7WUG - chains 5 and 8 of the 5 polymer chains in the assembly; structure by electron microscopy, 3.30 A resolution.

# Chain 5
Molecule: Vacuolar import and degradation protein 28
Source organism: Saccharomyces cerevisiae YJM1133
UniProt: P40547 (VID28_YEAST); residues 1-921 here = UniProt positions 1-921
Amino-acid sequence (921 residues; row label = number of the first residue in the row):
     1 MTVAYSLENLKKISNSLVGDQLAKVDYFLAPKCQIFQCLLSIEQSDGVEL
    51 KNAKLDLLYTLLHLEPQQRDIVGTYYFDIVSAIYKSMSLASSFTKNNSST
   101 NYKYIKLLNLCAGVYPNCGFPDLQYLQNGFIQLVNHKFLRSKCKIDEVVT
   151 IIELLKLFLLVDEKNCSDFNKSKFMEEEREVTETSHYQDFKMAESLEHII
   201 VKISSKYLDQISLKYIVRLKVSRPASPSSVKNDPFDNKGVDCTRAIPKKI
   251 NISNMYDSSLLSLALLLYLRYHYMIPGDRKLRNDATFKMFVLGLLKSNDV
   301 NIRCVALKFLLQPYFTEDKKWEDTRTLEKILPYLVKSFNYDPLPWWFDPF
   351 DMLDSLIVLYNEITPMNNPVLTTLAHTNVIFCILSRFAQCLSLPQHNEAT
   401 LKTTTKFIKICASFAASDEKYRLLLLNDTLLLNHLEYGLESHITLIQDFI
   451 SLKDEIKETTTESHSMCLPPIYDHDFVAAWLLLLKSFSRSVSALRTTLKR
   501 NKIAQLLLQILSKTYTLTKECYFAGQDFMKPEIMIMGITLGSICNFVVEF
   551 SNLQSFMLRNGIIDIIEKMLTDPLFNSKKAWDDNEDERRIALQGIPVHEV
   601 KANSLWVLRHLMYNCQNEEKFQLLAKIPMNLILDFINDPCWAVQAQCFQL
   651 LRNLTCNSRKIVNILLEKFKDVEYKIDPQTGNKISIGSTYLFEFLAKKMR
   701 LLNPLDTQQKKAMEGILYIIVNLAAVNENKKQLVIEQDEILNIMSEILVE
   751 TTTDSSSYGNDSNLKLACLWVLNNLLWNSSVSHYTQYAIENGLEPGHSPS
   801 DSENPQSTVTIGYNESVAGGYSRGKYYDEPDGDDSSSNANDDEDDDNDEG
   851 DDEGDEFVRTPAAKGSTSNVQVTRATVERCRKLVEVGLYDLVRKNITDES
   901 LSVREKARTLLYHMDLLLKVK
Unresolved in the structure: 1-3, 164-185, 220-233, 276-279, 458-465, 671-688, 789-853, 865-867, 920-921
Differences from the reference sequence: conflict Tyr758 (Asn in P40547)

# Chain 8
Molecule: Glucose-induced degradation protein 8
Source organism: Saccharomyces cerevisiae
UniProt: P40208 (GID8_YEAST); residue numbers follow UniProt; this construct covers 1-455
Amino-acid sequence (455 residues; row label = number of the first residue in the row):
     1 MTISTLSNETTKSGSCSGQGKNGGKDFTYGKKCFTKEEWKEQVAKYSAMG
    51 ELYANKTIHYPLKIQPNSSGGSQDEGFATIQTTPIEPTLPRLLLNYFVSM
   101 AYEDSSIRMAKELGFIRNNKDIAVFNDLYKIKERFHIKHLIKLGRINEAM
   151 EEINSIFGLEVLEETFNATGSYTGRTDRQQQQQQQQFDIDGDLHFKLLLL
   201 NLIEMIRSHHQQENITKDSNDFILNLIQYSQNKLAIKASSSVKKMQELEL
   251 AMTLLLFPLSDSADSGSIKLPKSLQNLYSISLRSKIADLVNEKLLKFIHP
   301 RIQFEISNNNSKFPDLLNSDKKIITQNFTVYNNNLVNGSNGTKITHISSD
   351 QPINEKMSSNEVTAAANSVWLNQRDGNVGTGSAATTFHNLENKNYWNQTS
   401 ELLSSSNGKEKGLEFNNYYSSEFPYEPRLTQIMKLWCWCENQLHHNQIGV
   451 PRVEN
Unresolved in the structure: 1-26, 55-83, 165-191, 213-218, 259-274, 358-382, 404-411, 455

# Chain 5 / chain 8 interface
Residue-residue contacts - 120 pairs, chain 5 then chain 8:
  Val18(5) - Asn154(8)
  Val18(5) - Leu162(8)  hydrophobic
  Asp56(5) - Leu159(8)
  Thr60(5) - Leu159(8)
  Ala112(5) - Phe387(8)  hydrophobic
  Pro116(5) - Phe387(8)  hydrogen bond (backbone-backbone)
  Pro116(5) - His388(8)
  Asn117(5) - Thr386(8)
  Cys118(5) - Thr385(8)
  Gly119(5) - Ala384(8)
  Gly119(5) - Thr385(8)
  Phe120(5) - Thr385(8)  hydrogen bond (backbone-backbone)
  Leu123(5) - Thr385(8)
  Cys143(5) - Phe304(8)
  Cys143(5) - Asn308(8)
  Lys144(5) - Phe304(8)
  Ile145(5) - Phe304(8)  hydrophobic
  Ile145(5) - Glu305(8)
  Leu160(5) - Phe387(8)
  Leu160(5) - His388(8)  hydrogen bond (backbone-backbone)
  Val161(5) - Thr385(8)
  Val161(5) - Thr386(8)
  Val161(5) - His388(8)
  Asp162(5) - Thr386(8)  hydrogen bond (backbone-backbone)
  Asp162(5) - His388(8)  salt bridge
  Asn251(5) - Ile323(8)
  Ser253(5) - Gln303(8)
  Asn254(5) - Gln303(8)
  Met255(5) - His299(8)
  Met255(5) - Pro300(8)  hydrophobic
  Met255(5) - Gln303(8)
  Met255(5) - Ile324(8)  hydrophobic
  Met255(5) - Gln326(8)
  Met255(5) - Tyr425(8)
  Arg270(5) - His388(8)
  Asn298(5) - Ile323(8)
  Asn298(5) - Thr325(8)
  Asp299(5) - Asn327(8)  hydrogen bond
  Val300(5) - Thr329(8)
  Asn301(5) - Asn327(8)
  Val335(5) - Val336(8)
  Phe338(5) - Val336(8)  hydrophobic
  Phe338(5) - Trp396(8)  hydrogen bond (backbone-side chain)
  Asn339(5) - Tyr331(8)
  Asn339(5) - Asn332(8)  hydrogen bond (backbone-backbone)
  Asn339(5) - Leu335(8)
  Asn339(5) - Val336(8)  hydrogen bond (side chain-backbone)
  Asn339(5) - Asn337(8)
  Tyr340(5) - Thr329(8)
  Tyr340(5) - Tyr331(8)  hydrophobic
  Tyr340(5) - Asn397(8)
  Asp341(5) - Val330(8)  hydrogen bond (backbone-backbone)
  Asp341(5) - Asn397(8)  hydrogen bond (backbone-side chain)
  Pro342(5) - Phe328(8)
  Pro342(5) - Thr329(8)
  Pro342(5) - Val330(8)
  Trp345(5) - Leu390(8)  hydrophobic
  Asp348(5) - Tyr395(8)  hydrogen bond
  Phe350(5) - Tyr395(8)
  Phe350(5) - Trp396(8)  hydrophobic
  Thr377(5) - Gly338(8)
  Asn378(5) - Asn337(8)
  Asn378(5) - Gly338(8)  hydrogen bond (side chain-backbone)
  Asn378(5) - Gly341(8)
  Asn378(5) - Thr342(8)
  Phe381(5) - Gly341(8)
  Phe381(5) - Thr342(8)
  Phe381(5) - Lys343(8)
  Cys382(5) - Leu335(8)
  Cys382(5) - Asn337(8)
  Cys382(5) - Asn340(8)  hydrogen bond
  Leu384(5) - Ile344(8)  hydrophobic
  Ser385(5) - Lys343(8)
  Ser385(5) - Ile344(8)
  Ser385(5) - Thr345(8)  hydrogen bond (side chain-backbone)
  Arg386(5) - Asn334(8)  hydrogen bond (side chain-backbone)
  Arg386(5) - Leu335(8)  hydrogen bond (side chain-backbone)
  Arg386(5) - Leu403(8)
  Ala388(5) - Thr345(8)
  Gln389(5) - Leu403(8)
  Cys390(5) - Leu403(8)  hydrophobic
  Leu391(5) - Ile347(8)  hydrophobic
  Leu391(5) - Ser349(8)
  Leu391(5) - Ile353(8)  hydrophobic
  Leu391(5) - Lys356(8)
  Ser392(5) - Ile347(8)
  Ser392(5) - Ser348(8)  hydrogen bond (side chain-backbone)
  Ser392(5) - Ser349(8)  hydrogen bond
  Leu393(5) - Lys356(8)  hydrogen bond (backbone-side chain)
  Pro394(5) - Lys356(8)
  Gln395(5) - Lys356(8)
  His396(5) - Ile353(8)
  His396(5) - Lys356(8)  hydrogen bond (backbone-backbone)
  His396(5) - Met357(8)
  Glu398(5) - Asn392(8)
  Ala399(5) - Asn392(8)
  Ala399(5) - Tyr395(8)  hydrophobic
  Ala399(5) - Gln398(8)
  Ala399(5) - Thr399(8)  hydrogen bond (backbone-side chain)
  Leu401(5) - Ile353(8)  hydrophobic
  Leu401(5) - Met357(8)  hydrophobic
  Lys402(5) - Asn392(8)  hydrogen bond (side chain-backbone)
  Lys402(5) - Tyr395(8)
  Thr403(5) - Tyr395(8)
  Thr403(5) - Trp396(8)
  Thr403(5) - Thr399(8)  hydrogen bond
  Lys406(5) - Tyr395(8)
  Leu424(5) - Ile344(8)  hydrophobic
  Asp428(5) - His346(8)  salt bridge
  Asp428(5) - Ile347(8)  hydrogen bond (side chain-backbone)
  Leu430(5) - Ile347(8)
  Leu430(5) - Ser349(8)
  Leu430(5) - Asp350(8)
  Asn433(5) - Asp350(8)
  His434(5) - Ile347(8)
  His434(5) - Ser349(8)
  His434(5) - Gln351(8)
  Tyr437(5) - Asp350(8)  hydrogen bond
  Tyr437(5) - Pro352(8)  hydrophobic
  Ser441(5) - Asn354(8)  hydrogen bond
Other interface residues (no listed pair), chain 5 (82 interface residues in all): Ser14, Asn15, His63, Tyr84, Lys106, Val148, Leu157, Leu159, Tyr256, Lys336, Leu343, Val379, Ile383, Asn397, Thr400, Phe407, Leu431, Tyr472, Phe476
Other interface residues (no listed pair), chain 8 (63 interface residues in all): Glu151, Glu160, Glu163, Ser307, Ala383, Asn389, Lys393, Leu402

# Overview
82 residues of chain 5 and 63 residues of chain 8 are in contact; the contacts include 26 hydrogen bonds and 2
salt bridges. Among the polar pairs are Asp162(5)-His388(8), Asp428(5)-His346(8) and Asp299(5)-Asn327(8).
Chain 5 is Vacuolar import and degradation protein 28 (Saccharomyces cerevisiae YJM1133) and chain 8 is
Glucose-induced degradation protein 8 (Saccharomyces cerevisiae); the structure, GID subcomplex: Gid12 bound
Substrate Receptor Scaffolding module, was determined by electron microscopy.
